4RJ7 - chain A; structure by X-ray diffraction, 2.55 A resolution.

== Chain A ==
Name: Epidermal growth factor receptor
Source organism: Homo sapiens
Notes: EC 2.7.10.1; fragment: kinase domain
UniProt: P00533 (EGFR_HUMAN); numbering as in UniProt (aligned over 695-1022)
Amino-acid sequence (331 residues; each row starts with the number of its first residue):
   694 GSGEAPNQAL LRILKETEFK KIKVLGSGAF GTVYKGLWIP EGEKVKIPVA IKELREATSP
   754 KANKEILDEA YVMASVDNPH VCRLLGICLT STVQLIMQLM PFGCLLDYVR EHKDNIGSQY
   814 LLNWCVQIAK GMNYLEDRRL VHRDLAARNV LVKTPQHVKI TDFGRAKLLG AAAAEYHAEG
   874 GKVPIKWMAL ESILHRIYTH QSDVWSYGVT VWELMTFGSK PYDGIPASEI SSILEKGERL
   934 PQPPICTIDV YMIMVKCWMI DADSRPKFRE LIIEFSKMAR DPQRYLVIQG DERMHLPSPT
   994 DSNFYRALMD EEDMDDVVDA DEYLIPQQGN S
Unresolved in the structure: 694-696, 747-751, 862-875, 998-1005, 1019-1024
Construct notes: expression tag (694, 1023-1024); engineered mutation M790 (Thr in P00533), R858 (Leu in P00533), A865 (Glu in P00533), A866 (Glu in P00533), A867 (Lys in P00533)
Curated features (UniProtKB/Swiss-Prot):
  - active site: D837 (Proton acceptor)
  - binding site (ATP): L718 to V726, K745, D855
  - site: Y1016 (Important for interaction with PIK3C2B)
  - modified residue: S695 (Phosphoserine), K745 (N6-(2-hydroxyisobutyryl)lysine), Y869 (Phosphotyrosine), S991 (Phosphoserine), S995 (Phosphoserine), Y998 (Phosphotyrosine), Y1016 (Phosphotyrosine)
  - cross-link (Glycyl lysine isopeptide (Lys-Gly)): K716 (interchain with G-Cter in ubiquitin), K737 (interchain with G-Cter in ubiquitin), K754 (interchain with G-Cter in ubiquitin), K757 (interchain with G-Cter in ubiquitin), K929 (interchain with G-Cter in ubiquitin), K960 (interchain with G-Cter in ubiquitin), K970 (interchain with G-Cter in ubiquitin)
Residues lining bound ligands: 3R1 (2,6-dichloro-N-{2-[(2-{[(2S)-1-hydroxypropan-2-yl]amino}-6-methylpyrimidin-4-yl)amino]pyridin-4-yl}benzamide): L718, G719, F723, V726, A743, K745, M790, Q791, L792, M793, P794, F795, G796, R841, N842, L844, T854, D855
From the paper describing this entry:
  - binding site for 3R1: M790, M793

== Summary ==
Bound to chain A: compound 3R1. UniProt lists active-site residue D837 and 11 ATP-binding residues. The paper
reports a binding site for 3R1 at M790 and M793.
Chain A is Epidermal growth factor receptor (Homo sapiens); the structure, EGFR kinase (T790M/L858R) with
inhibitor compound 1, was determined by X-ray diffraction together with 4RJ3, 4RJ4, 4RJ5, 4RJ6 and 4RJ8 from
the same study.
